7WBB - chains E and F of the 7 polymer chains in the assembly; structure by electron microscopy, 3.60 A resolution.

Chain E (and F):
Molecule: AFG2 isoform 1
From: Saccharomyces cerevisiae
Notes: chain F of this document is another copy of the same molecule, construct and numbering; everything in this record applies to it too
UniProt: A0A6A5PRU8 (A0A6A5PRU8_YEASX); residues 1-780 here = UniProt positions 1-780
Chain sequence (780 residues; each row starts with the number of its first residue):
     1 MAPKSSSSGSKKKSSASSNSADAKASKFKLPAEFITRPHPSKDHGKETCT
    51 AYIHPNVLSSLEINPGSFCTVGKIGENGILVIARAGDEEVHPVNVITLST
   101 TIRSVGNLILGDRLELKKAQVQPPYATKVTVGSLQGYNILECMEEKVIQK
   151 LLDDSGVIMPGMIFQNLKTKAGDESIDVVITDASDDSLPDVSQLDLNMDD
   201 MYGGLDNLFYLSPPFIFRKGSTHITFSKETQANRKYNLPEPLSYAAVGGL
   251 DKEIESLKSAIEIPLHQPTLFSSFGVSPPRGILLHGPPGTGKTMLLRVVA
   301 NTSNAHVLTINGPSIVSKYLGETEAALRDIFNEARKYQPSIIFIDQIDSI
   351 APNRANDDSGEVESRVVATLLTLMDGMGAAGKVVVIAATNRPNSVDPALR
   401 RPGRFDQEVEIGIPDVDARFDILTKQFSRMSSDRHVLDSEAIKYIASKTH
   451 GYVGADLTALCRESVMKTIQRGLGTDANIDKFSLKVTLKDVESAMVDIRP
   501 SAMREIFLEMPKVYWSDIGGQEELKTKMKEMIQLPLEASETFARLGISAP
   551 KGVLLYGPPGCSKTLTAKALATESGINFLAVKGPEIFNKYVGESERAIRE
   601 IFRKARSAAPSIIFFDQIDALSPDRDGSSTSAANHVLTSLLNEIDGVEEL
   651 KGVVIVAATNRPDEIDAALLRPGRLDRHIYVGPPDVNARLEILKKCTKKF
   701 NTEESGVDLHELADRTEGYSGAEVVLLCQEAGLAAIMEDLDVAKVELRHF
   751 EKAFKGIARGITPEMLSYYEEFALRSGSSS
Disordered / not traced: 1-28, 186-208, 778-780 (chain F: 1-28, 186-208, 505-512, 586-598, 624-629, 778-780)
Construct notes: engineered mutation Q346 (Glu in A0A6A5PRU8), Q617 (Glu in A0A6A5PRU8)
Small-molecule neighbours:
  - ATP (adenosine-5'-triphosphate), molecule 1: A246, V247, P288, G289, T290, G291, K292, T293, M294, N390, I422, G454, A455, T458
  - ATP, molecule 2: D375, R401, R404
  - ATP, molecule 3: G519, G560, C561, S562, K563, T564, L565, N660, I692, G721, A722, V725
  - ATP, molecule 4: D645, R671, R674
Reported in the primary citation:
  - mutagenesis - Y319A, E346Q/E617Q, M503A, R504A, Y590A, V647R: decreased growth
  - binding site for ATP: R401, R404, R671, R674
  - binding site for substrate: K318 to L320, K589 to V591
  - mutagenesis - Y236R, E240A, P241A, R499A, F507A: unchanged growth
  - self-association interface (contacts with another copy of this molecule): M377, V647

How chain E and chain F interact:
Residue-residue contacts (44):
  I74(E) - R328(F)
  G75(E) - R328(F)
  G75(E) - N332(F)
  E76(E) - G376(F)
  V121(E) - V90(F)  hydrophobic
  F209(E) - V90(F)
  F209(E) - K336(F)
  N237(E) - A380(F)
  N237(E) - G381(F)
  P313(E) - S364(F)
  P313(E) - R365(F)
  S314(E) - R365(F)  hydrogen bond (backbone-side chain)
  S317(E) - R365(F)
  K318(E) - Y319(F)
  K318(E) - E361(F)
  M430(E) - F274(F)
  R434(E) - F274(F)
  R462(E) - S277(F)  hydrogen bond (side chain-backbone)
  R462(E) - P279(F)
  R462(E) - G403(F)
  R462(E) - D406(F)  salt bridge
  E463(E) - P402(F)
  V465(E) - F274(F)  hydrophobic
  I469(E) - F271(F)  hydrophobic
  I469(E) - F274(F)  hydrophobic
  K481(E) - Q267(F)  hydrogen bond
  K481(E) - L270(F)
  K481(E) - F274(F)
  L508(E) - E643(F)
  E509(E) - R606(F)  salt bridge
  K699(E) - A543(F)
  K699(E) - R544(F)
  F700(E) - L545(F)
  L726(E) - R671(F)
  L726(E) - P672(F)
  Q729(E) - G546(F)
  Q729(E) - S548(F)  hydrogen bond
  L733(E) - D676(F)
  L733(E) - R677(F)
  I736(E) - I547(F)  hydrophobic
  M737(E) - E530(F)
  D741(E) - T541(F)  hydrogen bond
  D741(E) - R544(F)  salt bridge
  D741(E) - L545(F)
Also at the interface, not in a pair above, chain E (36 interface residues in all): R234, N311, V316, Y319, Q346, R429, F482, E585, G732
Also at the interface, not in a pair above, chain F (40 interface residues in all): S273, V276, P278, R354, A368, S639

In short:
36 residues of chain E face 40 of chain F across their interface, with 5 hydrogen bonds and 3 salt bridges.
Polar pairs include R462(E)-D406(F), E509(E)-R606(F) and D741(E)-R544(F). From the paper: a binding site for
ATP at R401(E), R404(E) and R671(E) among others; Y319A, E346Q/E617Q and M503A of chain E, among others,
reduce growth; 11 substitutions were tested in all.
Chain E and chain F are both AFG2 isoform 1 (Saccharomyces cerevisiae); the structure, Cryo-EM structure of
substrate engaged Drg1 hexamer, was determined by electron microscopy together with 7WD3, 7YKK, 7YKL, 7YKT and
7YKZ from the same study.
